PDB entry 9ISN | electron microscopy, 2.97 A resolution | chains C and H of the 7 polymer chains in the assembly

# Chain C
Molecule: DNA-directed RNA polymerase subunit beta
Source organism: Streptomyces coelicolor A3(2)
Notes: EC 2.7.7.6
UniProtKB: Q9L0L0 (RPOB_STRCO); residues 1-1161 here = UniProt positions 1-1161
Sequence (1161 residues; numbered 1 to 1161; the number before each row is that of its first residue):
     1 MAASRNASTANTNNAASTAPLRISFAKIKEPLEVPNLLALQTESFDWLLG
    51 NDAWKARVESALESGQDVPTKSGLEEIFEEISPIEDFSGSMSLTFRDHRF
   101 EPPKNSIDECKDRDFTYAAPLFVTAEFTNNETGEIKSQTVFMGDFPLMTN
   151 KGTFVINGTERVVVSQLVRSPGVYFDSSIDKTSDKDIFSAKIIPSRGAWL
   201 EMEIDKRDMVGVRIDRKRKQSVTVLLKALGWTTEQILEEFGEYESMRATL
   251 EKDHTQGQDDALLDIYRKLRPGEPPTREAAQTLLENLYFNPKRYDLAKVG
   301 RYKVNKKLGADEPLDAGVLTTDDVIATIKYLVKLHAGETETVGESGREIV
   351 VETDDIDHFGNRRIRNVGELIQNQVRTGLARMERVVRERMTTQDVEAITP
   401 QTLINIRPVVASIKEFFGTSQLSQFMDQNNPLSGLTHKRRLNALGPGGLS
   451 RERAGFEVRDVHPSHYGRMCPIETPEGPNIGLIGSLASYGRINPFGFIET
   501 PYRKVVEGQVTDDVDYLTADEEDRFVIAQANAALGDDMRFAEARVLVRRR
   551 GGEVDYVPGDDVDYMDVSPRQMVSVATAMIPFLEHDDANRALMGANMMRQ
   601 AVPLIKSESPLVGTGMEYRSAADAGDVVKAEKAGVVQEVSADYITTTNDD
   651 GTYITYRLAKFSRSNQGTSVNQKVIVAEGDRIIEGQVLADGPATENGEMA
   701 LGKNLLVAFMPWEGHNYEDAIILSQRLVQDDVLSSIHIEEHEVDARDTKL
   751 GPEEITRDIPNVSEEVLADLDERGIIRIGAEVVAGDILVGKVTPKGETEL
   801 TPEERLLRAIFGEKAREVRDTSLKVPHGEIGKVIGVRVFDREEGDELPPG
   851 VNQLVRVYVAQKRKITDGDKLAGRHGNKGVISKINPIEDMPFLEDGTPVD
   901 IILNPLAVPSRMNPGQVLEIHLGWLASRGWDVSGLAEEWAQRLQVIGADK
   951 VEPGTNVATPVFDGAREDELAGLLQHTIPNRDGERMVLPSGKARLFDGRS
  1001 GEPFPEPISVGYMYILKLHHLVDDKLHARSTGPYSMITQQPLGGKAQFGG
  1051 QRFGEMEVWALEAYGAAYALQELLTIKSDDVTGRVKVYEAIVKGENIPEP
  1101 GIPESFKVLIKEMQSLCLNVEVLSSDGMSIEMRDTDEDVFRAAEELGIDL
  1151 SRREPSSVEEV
Unresolved in the structure: 1-15, 1132-1161

# Chain H
Molecule: 56-nt DNA strand
Source organism: Streptomyces coelicolor A3(2)
Sequence (56 nucleotides; each row starts with the number of its first residue; numbers below 1 keep their minus sign (DG-5 is residue -5)):
    -5 GATTGGGCGTAACGCTCTTGGGAACAACACGATGACCTAAGAGGTGACAG
    45 CCGCGG
Unresolved in the structure: -5 to 12, 49-50

# Chain C / chain H interface
Residue-residue contacts - 22 pairs, chain C then chain H:
  Phe87(C) - DA29(H)  phosphate contact
  Arg169(C) - DA36(H)  hydrogen bond to the base
  Arg196(C) - DA33(H)  phosphate contact
  Arg196(C) - DA34(H)  phosphate contact
  Gly197(C) - DA34(H)  phosphate contact
  Gly197(C) - DG35(H)  base contact
  Ala198(C) - DG35(H)  base contact
  Trp199(C) - DG35(H)  stacking on the base
  Trp199(C) - DA36(H)  phosphate contact
  Asp215(C) - DA34(H)  hydrogen bond to the base
  Arg216(C) - DG35(H)  sugar contact
  Arg216(C) - DG37(H)  salt bridge to the phosphate
  Glu278(C) - DC30(H)  hydrogen bond to the base
  Lys292(C) - DT32(H)  salt bridge to the phosphate
  Lys292(C) - DA33(H)  salt bridge to the phosphate
  Arg293(C) - DC31(H)  hydrogen bond to the phosphate
  Arg293(C) - DT32(H)  salt bridge to the phosphate
  Arg293(C) - DA33(H)  salt bridge to the phosphate
  Gly447(C) - DG35(H)  hydrogen bond to the phosphate
  Leu449(C) - DA36(H)  base contact
  Arg453(C) - DA36(H)  salt bridge to the phosphate
  Arg453(C) - DG37(H)  sugar contact
Interface residues without a listed pair, chain C (18 interface residues in all): Lys191, Pro446, Gly448, Val458

# In short
18 residues of chain C and 9 residues of chain H are in contact; the contacts include 5 hydrogen bonds, 6 salt
bridges and 1 aromatic stacking contact. Polar contacts include Arg169(C)-DA36(H), Asp215(C)-DA34(H) and
Glu278(C)-DC30(H).
Here chain C is DNA-directed RNA polymerase subunit beta and chain H is a 56-nt DNA strand, both from
Streptomyces coelicolor A3(2). Entry 9ISN (Cryo-EM structure of Streptomyces coelicolor sigma factor shbA
transcription initiation complex) was determined by electron microscopy (same publication as 9M84).
